Entry 7N1I (electron microscopy, 4.20 A resolution (low resolution: residue-level contacts below are approximate; hydrogen-bond / salt-bridge calls are withheld)); this record covers chains C and F of the 12 polymer chains in the assembly.

== Chain C ==
Name: E1 envelope glycoprotein
From: Venezuelan equine encephalitis virus
Reference sequence: A0A0C4MX98 (A0A0C4MX98_9VIRU); residues 1-442 here correspond to UniProt positions 814-1255 (UniProt number = residue number + 813)
Chain sequence (442 residues; each row starts with the number of its first residue):
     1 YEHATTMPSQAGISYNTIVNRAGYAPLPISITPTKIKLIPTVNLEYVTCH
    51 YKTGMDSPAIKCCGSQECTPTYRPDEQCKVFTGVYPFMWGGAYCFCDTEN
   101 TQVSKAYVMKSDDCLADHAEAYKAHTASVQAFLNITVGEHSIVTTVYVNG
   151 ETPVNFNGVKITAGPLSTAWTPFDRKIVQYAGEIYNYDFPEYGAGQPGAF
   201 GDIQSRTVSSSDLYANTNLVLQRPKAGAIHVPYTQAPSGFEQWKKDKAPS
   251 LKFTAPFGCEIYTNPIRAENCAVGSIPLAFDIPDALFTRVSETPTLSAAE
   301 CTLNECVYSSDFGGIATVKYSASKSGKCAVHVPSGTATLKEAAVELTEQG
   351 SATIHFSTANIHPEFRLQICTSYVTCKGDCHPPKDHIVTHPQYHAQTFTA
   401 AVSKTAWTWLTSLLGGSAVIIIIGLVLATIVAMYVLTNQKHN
Cystine bridges: Cys49-Cys114, Cys62-Cys94, Cys63-Cys96, Cys301-Cys376, Cys306-Cys380, Cys328-Cys370
Covalently attached groups: N-acetylglucosamine (NAG) linked to Asn134

== Chain F ==
Name: E2 envelope glycoprotein
From: Venezuelan equine encephalitis virus
Reference sequence: A0A0C4MX98 (A0A0C4MX98_9VIRU); residues 1-423 here correspond to UniProt positions 335-757 (UniProt number = residue number + 334)
Chain sequence (423 residues; each row starts with the number of its first residue):
     1 STEELFNEYKLTRPYMARCIRCAVGSCHSPIAIEAVKSDGHDGYVRLQTS
    51 SQYGLDSSGNLKGRTMRYDMHGTIKEIPLHQVSLYTSRPCHIVDGHGYFL
   101 LARCPAGDSITMEFKKDSVRHSCSVPYEVKFNPVGRELYTHPPEHGVEQA
   151 CQVYAHDAQNRGAYVEMHLPGSEVDSSLVSLSGSSVTVTPPDGTSALVEC
   201 ECGGTKISETINKTKQFSQCTKKEQCRAYRLQNDKWVYNSDKLPKAAGAT
   251 LKGKLHVPFLLADGKCTVPLAPEPMITFGFRSVSLKLHPKNPTYLITRQL
   301 ADEPHYTHELISEPAVRNFTVTEKGWEFVWGNHPPKRFWAQETAPGNPHG
   351 LPHEVITHYYHRYPMSTILGLSICAAIATVSVAASTWLFCRSRVACLTPY
   401 RLTPNARIPFCLAVLCCARTARA
Cystine bridges: Cys19-Cys123, Cys22-Cys27, Cys90-Cys104, Cys151-Cys266, Cys396-Cys417
Covalently attached groups: N-acetylglucosamine (NAG) linked to Asn318

== Chain C / chain F interface ==
Pairs across the interface - 25 pairs, chain C then chain F:
  Gln196(C) with Lys286(F)
  Pro197(C) with Met275(F); His288(F)
  Gly198(C) with His288(F)
  Asn218(C) with Glu273(F); Met275(F)
  Val220(C) with Glu273(F)
  Gln222(C) with Leu270(F)
  Arg223(C) with Gly146(F)
  Lys225(C) with Gly146(F); Val147(F); Glu148(F); Cys266(F); Thr267(F)
  His230(C) with His145(F)
  Pro232(C) with His145(F)
  Tyr233(C) with His145(F)
  Thr234(C) with Pro272(F); Glu273(F)
  Gln235(C) with Pro272(F); Lys290(F)
  Ala236(C) with His288(F)
  Pro237(C) with His288(F); Pro289(F)
  Gln242(C) with Pro314(F)
Interface residues without a listed pair, chain C (17 interface residues in all): Val231
Interface residues without a listed pair, chain F (18 interface residues in all): Glu144, Pro274, Glu313

== Overview ==
Chain C and chain F form an interface of 17 and 18 residues respectively.
Chain C is E1 envelope glycoprotein and chain F is E2 envelope glycoprotein, both from Venezuelan equine
encephalitis virus; the structure, CryoEM structure of Venezuelan equine encephalitis virus VLP, was
determined by electron microscopy (same publication as 7N1H).
